Entry 7SCG (electron microscopy, 3.00 A resolution); this record covers chains B and E of the 5 polymer chains in the assembly.

Chain B:
Molecule: Guanine nucleotide-binding protein G(I)/G(S)/G(T) subunit beta-1
Source organism: Homo sapiens
Reference sequence: P62873 (GBB1_HUMAN); numbering as in UniProt (aligned over 2-340)
Chain sequence (344 residues; numbered -3 to 340; the number before each row is that of its first residue; numbers below 1 keep their minus sign (Pro-3 is residue -3)):
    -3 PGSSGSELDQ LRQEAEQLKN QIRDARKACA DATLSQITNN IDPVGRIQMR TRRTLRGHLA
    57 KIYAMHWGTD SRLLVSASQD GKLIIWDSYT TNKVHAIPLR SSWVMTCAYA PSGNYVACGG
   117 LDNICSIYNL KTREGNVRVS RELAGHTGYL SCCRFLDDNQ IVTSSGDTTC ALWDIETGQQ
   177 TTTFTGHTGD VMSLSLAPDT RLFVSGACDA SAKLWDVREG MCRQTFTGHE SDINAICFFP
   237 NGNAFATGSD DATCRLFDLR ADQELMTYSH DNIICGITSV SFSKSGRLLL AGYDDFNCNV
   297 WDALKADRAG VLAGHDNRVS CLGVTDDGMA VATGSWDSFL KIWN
Disordered / not traced: -3 to 4
Sequence notes: expression tag (-3 to 1)
Curated features (UniProtKB/Swiss-Prot):
  - modified residue: Ser2 (N-acetylserine), His266 (Phosphohistidine)

Chain E:
Molecule: scFv16
Source organism: Mus musculus
Notes: antibody fragment or engineered binder
Chain sequence (259 residues; numbered 1 to 247 plus 14 insertion-coded residues; 2 numbers in that range are skipped by the numbering (no residue carries them; nothing is unmodelled there); the number before each row is that of its first residue; a row labelled like 121A-121N holds insertion residues (121A, then the next letters in order)):
     1 DVQLVESGGG LVQPGGSRKL SCSASGFAFS SFGMHWVRQA PEKGLEWVAY ISSGSGTIYY
    61 ADTVKGRFTI SRDDPKNTLF LQMTSLRSED TAMYYCVRSI YYYGSSPFDF WGQGTTLTVS
   121 S
121A-121N GGGGSGGGGSGGGG
   124 SDIVMTQATS SVPVTPGESV SISCRSSKSL LHSNGNTYLY WFLQRPGQSP QLLIYRMSNL
   184 ASGVPDRFSG SGSGTAFTLT ISRLEAEDVG VYYCMQHLEY PLTFGAGTKL ELKAAAHHHH
   244 HHHH
Disordered / not traced: 1, 121A-121N, 236-247
Disulfide bonds: Cys22-Cys96, Cys147-Cys217

Interface between chain B and chain E:
Contacting residue pairs (9; chain B residue first):
  Asp66(B) - Tyr103(E)  hydrogen bond
  Arg68(B) - Tyr103(E)
  Leu69(B) - Tyr103(E)  hydrophobic
  Val90(B) - Tyr102(E)  hydrophobic
  Arg129(B) - Val2(E)
  Glu130(B) - Gly26(E)
  Glu130(B) - Phe27(E)
  Glu130(B) - Ala28(E)  hydrogen bond (backbone-backbone)
  Gly131(B) - Phe32(E)
Other interface residues (no listed pair), chain B (9 interface residues in all): His91, Asn132

Overview:
The interface between chain B and chain E involves 9 residues on one side and 7 on the other, with 2 hydrogen
bonds. Polar contacts include Asp66(B)-Tyr103(E) and Glu130(B)-Ala28(E).
Here chain B is Guanine nucleotide-binding protein G(I)/G(S)/G(T) subunit beta-1 (Homo sapiens) and chain E is
scFv16 (Mus musculus). Entry 7SCG (FH210 bound Mu Opioid Receptor-Gi Protein Complex) was determined by
electron microscopy.
